PDB entry 7TJ2 | electron microscopy, 3.20 A resolution | chains C and G of the 8 polymer chains in the assembly

Chain C:
Molecule: Uridylate-specific endoribonuclease nsp15
From: Severe acute respiratory syndrome coronavirus 2
Notes: EC 4.6.1.-
Reference sequence: P0DTD1 (R1AB_SARS2); residues 2-347 here correspond to UniProt positions 6453-6798 (UniProt number = residue number + 6451)
Amino-acid sequence (350 residues; row label = number of the first residue in the row; numbers below 1 keep their minus sign (Ser-2 is residue -2)):
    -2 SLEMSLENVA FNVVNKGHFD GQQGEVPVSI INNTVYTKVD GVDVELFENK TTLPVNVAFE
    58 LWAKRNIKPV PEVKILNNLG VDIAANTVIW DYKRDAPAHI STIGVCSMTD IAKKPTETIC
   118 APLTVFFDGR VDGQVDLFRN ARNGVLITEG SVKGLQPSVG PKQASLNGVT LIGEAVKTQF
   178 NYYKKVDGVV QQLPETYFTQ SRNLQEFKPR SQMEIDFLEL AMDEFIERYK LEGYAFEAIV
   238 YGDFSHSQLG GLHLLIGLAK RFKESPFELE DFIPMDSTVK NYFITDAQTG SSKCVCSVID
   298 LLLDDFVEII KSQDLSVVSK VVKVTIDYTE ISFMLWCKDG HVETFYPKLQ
Disordered / not traced: -2, 346-347
Construct notes: expression tag (-2 to 1); engineered mutation Ala235 (His6686 in P0DTD1)
Swiss-Prot annotation at these positions:
  - active site: His250 (Proton acceptor), Lys290 (For uridylate-specific endoribonuclease nsp15 activity)
  - binding site (uracil): Lys290 to Ser294, Thr341 to Lys345
  - site: Lys290 (Transition state stabilizer), Ser294 (Uracil recognition site), Gln347 (Cleavage)
Reported in the primary citation:
  - binding site for the 52-nt RNA strand (chain G): Trp333
  - catalytic residues: His250, Lys290
  - mutagenesis - H235A: abolished catalytic activity
  - mutagenesis - W333A: decreased catalytic activity on ssRNA
  - mutagenesis - W333A: decreased catalytic activity on dsRNA
  - mutagenesis - E340A: increased catalytic activity

Chain G:
Molecule: 52-nt RNA strand
Sequence (52 nucleotides; each row starts with the number of its first residue):
     1 GGAGGUAGUA GGUUGUAUAG UAGUAAGACC AGACCCUAGA CCAAUUCAUG CC
Disordered / not traced: 1-5, 37-52

Chain C / chain G interface:
Pairs across the interface (7):
  Lys13(C) - A22(G)  phosphate contact
  Lys13(C) - G23(G)  salt bridge to the phosphate
  Gln19(C) - U21(G)  sugar contact
  Gln19(C) - A22(G)  sugar contact
  Gly147(C) - A33(G)  sugar contact
  Ser148(C) - A33(G)  phosphate contact
  Ser148(C) - C34(G)  phosphate contact
Also at the interface, not in a pair above, chain C (6 interface residues in all): Gln20, Lys150

Overview:
The interface between chain C and chain G involves 6 residues on one side and 5 on the other; the contacts
include 1 salt bridge. Its one salt-bridged contact is Lys13(C)-G23(G). From the paper: catalytic residues
His250(C) and Lys290(C); H235A of chain C abolishes catalytic activity; 3 substitutions were tested in all.
Chain C is Uridylate-specific endoribonuclease nsp15 (Severe acute respiratory syndrome coronavirus 2) and
chain G is a 52-nt RNA strand; the structure, SARS-CoV-2 endoribonuclease Nsp15 bound to dsRNA, was determined
by electron microscopy, deposited together with 7TQV.
